PDB entry 9HUL | X-ray diffraction, 2.90 A resolution | chains A and B

Chain A (and B):
Molecule: Glycogen synthase kinase-3 beta
From: Homo sapiens
Notes: EC 2.7.11.26, 2.7.11.1; chain B of this document is another copy of the same molecule, construct and numbering; everything in this record applies to it too
UniProt: P49841 (GSK3B_HUMAN); residue numbers follow UniProt; this construct covers 2-420
Chain sequence (442 residues; row label = number of the first residue in the row; numbers below 1 keep their minus sign (Met-21 is residue -21)):
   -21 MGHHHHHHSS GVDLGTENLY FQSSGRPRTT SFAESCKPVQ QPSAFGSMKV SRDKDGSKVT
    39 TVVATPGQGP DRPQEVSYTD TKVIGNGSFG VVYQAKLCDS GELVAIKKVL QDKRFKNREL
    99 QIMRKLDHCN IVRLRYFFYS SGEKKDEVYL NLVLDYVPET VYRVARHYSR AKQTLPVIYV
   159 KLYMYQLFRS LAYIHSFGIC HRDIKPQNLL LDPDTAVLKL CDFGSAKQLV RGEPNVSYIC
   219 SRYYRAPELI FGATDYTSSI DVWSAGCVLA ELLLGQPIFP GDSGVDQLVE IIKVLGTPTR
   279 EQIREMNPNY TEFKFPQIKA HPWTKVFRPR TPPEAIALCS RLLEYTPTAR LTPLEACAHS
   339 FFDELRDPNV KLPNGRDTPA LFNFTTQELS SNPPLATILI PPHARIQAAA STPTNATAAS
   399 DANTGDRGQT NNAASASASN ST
Unresolved in the structure: -21 to 24, 386-420 (chain B: -21 to 25, 384-420)
Differences from the reference sequence: initiating methionine (-21); expression tag (-20 to 1)
Residues lining bound ligands: A1IXM (N-[3-[4-[2,3-bis(chloranyl)phenyl]piperazin-1-yl]propyl]-2-oxidanylidene-6-pyridin-3-yl-3H-benzimidazole-1-carboxamide): Ile62, Phe67, Val70, Ala83, Lys85, Val110, Leu132, Asp133, Tyr134, Val135, Pro136, Glu137, Thr138, Arg141, Asn186, Leu188, Cys199, Asp200

Interface between chain A and chain B:
Contacting residue pairs (41):
  Ser66(A) with Asp264(B), hydrogen bond; Val267(B); Glu268(B)
  Arg92(A) with Phe293(B), hydrogen bond (side chain-backbone); Gln295(B)
  Phe93(A) with Lys292(B)
  Pro212(A) with Glu290(B)
  Val214(A) with Thr289(B); Phe291(B), hydrophobic
  Tyr216(A) with Ile228(B); Phe229(B), hydrophobic; Gly262(B), hydrogen bond (backbone-backbone); Val263(B), hydrogen bond (backbone-backbone); Leu266(B), hydrophobic; Thr289(B); Phe291(B); Phe293(B)
  Ile217(A) with Val263(B), hydrophobic
  Cys218(A) with Ser261(B)
  Ser219(A) with Asp260(B); Ser261(B)
  Arg220(A) with Arg220(B); Asp260(B), hydrogen bond (backbone-backbone)
  Ile228(A) with Tyr216(B)
  Phe229(A) with Tyr216(B), hydrophobic
  Asp260(A) with Ser219(B); Arg220(B), salt bridge
  Ser261(A) with Cys218(B); Ser219(B)
  Gly262(A) with Tyr216(B), hydrogen bond (backbone-backbone)
  Val263(A) with Tyr216(B), hydrogen bond (backbone-backbone); Ile217(B), hydrophobic
  Asp264(A) with Ser66(B)
  Leu266(A) with Tyr216(B), hydrophobic
  Thr289(A) with Val214(B)
  Phe291(A) with Val214(B), hydrophobic; Tyr216(B)
  Lys292(A) with Phe93(B)
  Phe293(A) with Tyr216(B)
  Gln295(A) with Asp90(B); Arg92(B), hydrogen bond
Also at the interface, not in a pair above, chain A (32 interface residues in all): Asp90, Arg96, Arg180, Gln185, Asn213, Val267, Glu268, Glu290, Pro294
Also at the interface, not in a pair above, chain B (32 interface residues in all): Arg96, Arg180, Gln185, Pro212, Asn213, Pro294

Summary:
Chain A and chain B each contribute 32 residues to their interface; the contacts include 8 hydrogen bonds and
1 salt bridge. Polar pairs include Asp260(A)-Arg220(B), Ser66(A)-Asp264(B) and Arg92(A)-Phe293(B). Bound to
chain A: compound A1IXM.
Chain A and chain B are both Glycogen synthase kinase-3 beta (Homo sapiens); the structure, Crystal structure
of human GSK3b in complex with ARN25423, was determined by X-ray diffraction (same publication as 9HUK and
9HV3).
